5S4L - chains D and E of the 6 polymer chains in the assembly; structure by X-ray diffraction, 2.30 A resolution.

== Chain D ==
Protein: Tubulin beta-2B chain
Source organism: Bos taurus
Reference sequence: Q6B856 (TBB2B_BOVIN); the author numbering skips numbers that UniProt does not, so the offset changes along the chain: 1-42 = UniProt 1-42; 45-360 = UniProt 43-358; 369-455 = UniProt 359-445
Sequence (445 residues; numbered 1 to 455; 10 numbers in that range are skipped by the numbering (no residue carries them; nothing is unmodelled there); the number before each row is that of its first residue):
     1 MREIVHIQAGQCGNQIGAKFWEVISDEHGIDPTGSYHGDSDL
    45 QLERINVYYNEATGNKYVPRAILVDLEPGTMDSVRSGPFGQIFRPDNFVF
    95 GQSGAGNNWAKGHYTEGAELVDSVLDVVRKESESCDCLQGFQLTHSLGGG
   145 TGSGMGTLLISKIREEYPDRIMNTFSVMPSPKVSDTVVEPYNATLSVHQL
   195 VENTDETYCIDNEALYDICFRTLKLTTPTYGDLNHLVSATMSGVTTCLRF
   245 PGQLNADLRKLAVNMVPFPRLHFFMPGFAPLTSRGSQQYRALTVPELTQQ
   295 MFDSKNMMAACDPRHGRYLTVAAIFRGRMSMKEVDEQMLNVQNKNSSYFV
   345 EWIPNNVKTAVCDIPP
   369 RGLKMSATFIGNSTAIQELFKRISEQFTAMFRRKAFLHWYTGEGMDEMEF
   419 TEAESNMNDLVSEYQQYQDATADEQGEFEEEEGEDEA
Disordered / not traced: 442-455
Bound ions: Mg2+: Q11 (together with GDP)
Residues lining bound ligands:
  - GDP (guanosine-5'-diphosphate): G10, Q11, C12, Q15, I16, A99, N101, S140, G142, G143, G144, T145, G146, V171, P173, V177, S178, E183, N206, L209, Y224, L227, N228
  - WV1 (N-{4-[(1R)-1-aminoethyl]phenyl}cyclopropanecarboxamide): D211, I212, R215, T216, S298, K299
UniProt features mapped onto this chain:
  - motif: M1 to I4 (MREI motif)
  - binding site (GTP): Q11, E71, S140, G144, T145, G146, N206, N228
  - binding site (Mg(2+)): E71
  - modified residue: S40 (Phosphoserine), T57 (Phosphothreonine), K60 (N6-acetyllysine), S174 (Phosphoserine), T287 (Phosphothreonine), T292 (Phosphothreonine), R320 (Omega-N-methylarginine), E448 (5-glutamyl polyglutamate)
  - cross-link (Glycyl lysine isopeptide (Lys-Gly)): K60 (interchain with G-Cter in ubiquitin), K326 (interchain with G-Cter in ubiquitin)

== Chain E ==
Protein: Stathmin-4
Source organism: Rattus norvegicus
Reference sequence: P63043 (STMN4_RAT); residues 5-145 here correspond to UniProt positions 49-189 (UniProt number = residue number + 44)
Sequence (143 residues; numbered 3 to 145; the number before each row is that of its first residue):
     3 MADMEVIELNKCTSGQSFEVILKPPSFDGVPEFNASLPRRRDPSLEEIQK
    53 KLEAAEERRKYQEAELLKHLAEKREHEREVIQKAIEENNNFIKMAKEKLA
   103 QKMESNKENREAHLAAMLERLQEKDKHAEEVRKNKELKEEASR
Disordered / not traced: 3-5, 29-43, 144-145
Construct notes: initiating methionine (3); expression tag (4)
UniProt features mapped onto this chain:
  - modified residue: S46 (Phosphoserine)

== How chain D and chain E interact ==
Residue-residue contacts (24; chain D residue first):
  Y108(D) - H129(E)  hydrogen bond
  Y108(D) - A130(E)  hydrophobic
  Y108(D) - V133(E)  hydrophobic
  Y108(D) - R134(E)  hydrogen bond (backbone-side chain)
  T109(D) - K137(E)
  A112(D) - R134(E)
  K156(D) - D127(E)  salt bridge
  R158(D) - L123(E)
  E159(D) - L120(E)
  E159(D) - L123(E)
  E159(D) - Q124(E)
  E159(D) - D127(E)
  D163(D) - R112(E)
  Q193(D) - K126(E)  hydrogen bond
  N197(D) - L123(E)
  N197(D) - K126(E)
  T409(D) - K140(E)  hydrogen bond (backbone-side chain)
  G410(D) - K137(E)
  E411(D) - V133(E)
  E411(D) - K137(E)  salt bridge
  G412(D) - V133(E)
  G412(D) - N136(E)
  M413(D) - V133(E)
  E417(D) - H129(E)  salt bridge
Other interface residues (no listed pair), chain D (17 interface residues in all): S155, P162
Other interface residues (no listed pair), chain E (15 interface residues in all): L116, M119

== Summary ==
The interface between chain D and chain E involves 17 residues on one side and 15 on the other, with 4
hydrogen bonds and 3 salt bridges. Among the polar pairs are K156(D)-D127(E), E411(D)-K137(E) and
E417(D)-H129(E). Chain D binds GDP and compound WV1.
Here chain D is Tubulin beta-2B chain (Bos taurus) and chain E is Stathmin-4 (Rattus norvegicus). Entry 5S4L
(Tubulin-Z1891773393-complex) was determined by X-ray diffraction (same publication as 5S4M, 5S4N, 5S4O, 5S4P,
5S4Q, 5S4R and 52 further entries).
